PDB entry 3QA3 | X-ray diffraction, 3.00 A resolution | chains D and G of the 3 polymer chains in the assembly

# Chain D
Name: Antibody Heavy chain
Organism: Mus musculus
Notes: antibody fragment or engineered binder
Amino-acid sequence (224 residues; each row starts with the number of its first residue):
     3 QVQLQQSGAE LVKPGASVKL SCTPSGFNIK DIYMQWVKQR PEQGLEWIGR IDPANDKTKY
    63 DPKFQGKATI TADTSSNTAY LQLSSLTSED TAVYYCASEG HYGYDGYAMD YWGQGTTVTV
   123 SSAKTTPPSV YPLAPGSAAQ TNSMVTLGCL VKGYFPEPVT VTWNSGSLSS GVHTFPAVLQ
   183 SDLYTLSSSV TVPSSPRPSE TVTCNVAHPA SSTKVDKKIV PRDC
Disulfide bonds: Cys24-Cys98, Cys151-Cys206
Ion coordination: Ca2+: Asp107 (shared with Ser142(G), Ser144(G), Asp242(G) of chain G)

# Chain G
Name: Integrin alpha-M
Organism: Homo sapiens
Reference sequence: P11215 (ITAM_HUMAN); residues 132-321 here correspond to UniProt positions 148-337 (UniProt number = residue number + 16)
Amino-acid sequence (190 residues; numbered 132 to 321; the number before each row is that of its first residue):
   132 DSDIAFLIDG SGSIIPHDFR RMKEFVSTVM EQLKKSKTLF SLMQYSEEFR IHFTFKEFQN
   192 NPNPRSLVKP ITQLLGRTHT ATGIRKVVRE LFNITNGARK NAFKILVVIT DGEKFGDPLG
   252 YEDVIPEADR EGVIRYVIGV GDAFRSEKSR QELNTIASKP PRDHVFQVNN FEALKTIQNQ
   312 LREKGFAIEG
Unresolved in the structure: 319-321
Construct notes: engineered mutation Gly316 (Ile332 in P11215)
Ion coordination: Ca2+: Ser142, Ser144, Asp242 (shared with Asp107(D) of chain D)
What the authors report for this chain:
  - mutagenesis - I316G: increased binding to mAb24
  - mutagenesis - I316G: increased signaling (citing earlier work)
  - specificity-determining residues: Glu178

# Chain D / chain G interface
Contacting residue pairs (30; chain D residue first):
  Tyr35(D) - Glu178(G)
  Tyr35(D) - Leu205(G)
  Tyr35(D) - Leu206(G)  hydrogen bond (side chain-backbone)
  Tyr35(D) - Gly207(G)
  Arg52(D) - Glu178(G)  salt bridge
  Arg52(D) - Glu179(G)  salt bridge
  Asp54(D) - Leu205(G)
  Asn57(D) - Arg181(G)
  Asn57(D) - Leu205(G)
  Lys59(D) - Glu179(G)
  Lys59(D) - Phe180(G)  hydrogen bond (side chain-backbone)
  Thr60(D) - Glu179(G)
  Lys61(D) - Glu178(G)  hydrogen bond (side chain-backbone)
  Lys61(D) - Glu179(G)  salt bridge
  Glu101(D) - Arg208(G)  salt bridge
  His103(D) - Leu206(G)
  Gly105(D) - Gly143(G)
  Gly105(D) - Ser144(G)
  Tyr106(D) - Gly143(G)
  Tyr106(D) - Ser144(G)
  Asp107(D) - Ser142(G)  hydrogen bond
  Asp107(D) - Gly143(G)
  Asp107(D) - Ser144(G)  hydrogen bond (side chain-backbone)
  Asp107(D) - Gly207(G)
  Asp107(D) - Arg208(G)
  Asp107(D) - Thr209(G)  hydrogen bond
  Asp107(D) - Phe246(G)
  Gly108(D) - Gly207(G)
  Gly108(D) - Arg208(G)
  Tyr109(D) - Arg208(G)  hydrogen bond (backbone-side chain)
Interface features reported in the paper:
  - residue pairs: Glu101(D)-Arg208(G)
  - hot spots on chain D (mutagenesis) - D107G: abolished binding to Integrin alpha-M (chain G)

# Summary
14 residues of chain D and 13 residues of chain G are in contact, with 7 hydrogen bonds and 4 salt bridges.
Among the polar pairs are Arg52(D)-Glu178(G), Arg52(D)-Glu179(G) and Lys61(D)-Glu179(G). The authors report a
contact between Glu101(D) and Arg208(G). From the paper: I316G of chain G increases binding to mAb24; the
specificity determinant Glu178(G).
Here chain D is Antibody Heavy chain (Mus musculus) and chain G is Integrin alpha-M (Homo sapiens). Entry 3QA3
(Crystal Structure of A-domain in complex with antibody) was determined by X-ray diffraction, deposited
together with 3Q3G.
